3R4V - chain A; structure by X-ray diffraction, 1.67 A resolution.

# Chain A
Protein: Putative uncharacterized protein
Source organism: Pseudomonas phage 201phi2-1
UniProt: B3FK34 (B3FK34_9CAUD); residues 1-315 here = UniProt positions 1-315
Sequence (315 residues; numbered 1 to 315; the number before each row is that of its first residue):
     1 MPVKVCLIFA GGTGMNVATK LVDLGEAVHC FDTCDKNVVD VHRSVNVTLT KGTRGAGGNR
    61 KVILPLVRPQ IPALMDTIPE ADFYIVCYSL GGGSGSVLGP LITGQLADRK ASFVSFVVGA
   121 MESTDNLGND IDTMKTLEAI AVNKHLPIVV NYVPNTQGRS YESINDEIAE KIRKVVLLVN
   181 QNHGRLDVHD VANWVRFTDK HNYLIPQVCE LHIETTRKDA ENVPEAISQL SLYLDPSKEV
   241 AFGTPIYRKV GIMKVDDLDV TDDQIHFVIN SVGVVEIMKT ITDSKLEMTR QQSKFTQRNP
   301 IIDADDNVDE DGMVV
Not modelled in the structure: 1, 55-57
Residues lining bound ligands: GDP (guanosine-5'-diphosphate): G11, G12, T13, N16, D32, S89, G91, G92, G93, S94, G95, S96, V118, A120, M121, E122, N126, N155, Y161, I164, N165
UniProt features mapped onto this chain:
  - binding site (GTP): G12, T13, G93 to G95, N165
  - site (GTP hydrolysis): D187, D190
  - mutagenesis: D187 (D187A: Impaired GTP hydrolysis and polymerization dynamics), D190 (D190A: Impaired GTP hydrolysis and polymerization dynamics. Reduces critical concentration for polymerization, filaments no longer depolymerize. Encased viral DNA stays at cell poles ...), R217 (R217A/D: Complete loss of ability to form filaments), D235 (D235A: Blocks filament assembly), D259 (D259A: No visible effect on filament formation, viral capsid movement capsid filling or phage DNA rotation), D263 (D263A: No visible effect on filament formation, viral capsid movement capsid filling or phage DNA rotation), D303 (D303A: 60% loss of ability to form filaments), D305 (D305A: Almost complete loss of ability to form filaments; D305R: Complete loss of ability to form filaments)
From the paper describing this entry:
  - binding site for GDP: G11 to G14, N16, S89, G91 to V97, E122, N126, N155, Y161, N165
  - catalytic residues: D190
  - contacts within the chain: E138-R298 (salt bridge), Q207-Q297, I227-F295
  - conformationally variable residues (order/disorder transition): G55 to G57

# In short
Bound to chain A: GDP. From UniProt: 6 GTP-binding residues and 8 mutagenesis sites. The paper reports the
catalytic residue D190; a binding site for GDP at G11, N16 and S89 among others.
Chain A is Putative uncharacterized protein (Pseudomonas phage 201phi2-1); the structure, Structure of the
phage tubulin PhuZ-GDP, was determined by X-ray diffraction together with 3RB8 from the same study.
